PDB entry 8CY7 | electron microscopy, 2.90 A resolution | chains A and D of the 6 polymer chains in the assembly

Chain A:
Name: Spike glycoprotein
Source organism: Severe acute respiratory syndrome coronavirus 2
UniProtKB: P0DTC2 (SPIKE_SARS2); residues 1-1273 here = UniProt positions 1-1273
Sequence (1273 residues; row label = number of the first residue in the row):
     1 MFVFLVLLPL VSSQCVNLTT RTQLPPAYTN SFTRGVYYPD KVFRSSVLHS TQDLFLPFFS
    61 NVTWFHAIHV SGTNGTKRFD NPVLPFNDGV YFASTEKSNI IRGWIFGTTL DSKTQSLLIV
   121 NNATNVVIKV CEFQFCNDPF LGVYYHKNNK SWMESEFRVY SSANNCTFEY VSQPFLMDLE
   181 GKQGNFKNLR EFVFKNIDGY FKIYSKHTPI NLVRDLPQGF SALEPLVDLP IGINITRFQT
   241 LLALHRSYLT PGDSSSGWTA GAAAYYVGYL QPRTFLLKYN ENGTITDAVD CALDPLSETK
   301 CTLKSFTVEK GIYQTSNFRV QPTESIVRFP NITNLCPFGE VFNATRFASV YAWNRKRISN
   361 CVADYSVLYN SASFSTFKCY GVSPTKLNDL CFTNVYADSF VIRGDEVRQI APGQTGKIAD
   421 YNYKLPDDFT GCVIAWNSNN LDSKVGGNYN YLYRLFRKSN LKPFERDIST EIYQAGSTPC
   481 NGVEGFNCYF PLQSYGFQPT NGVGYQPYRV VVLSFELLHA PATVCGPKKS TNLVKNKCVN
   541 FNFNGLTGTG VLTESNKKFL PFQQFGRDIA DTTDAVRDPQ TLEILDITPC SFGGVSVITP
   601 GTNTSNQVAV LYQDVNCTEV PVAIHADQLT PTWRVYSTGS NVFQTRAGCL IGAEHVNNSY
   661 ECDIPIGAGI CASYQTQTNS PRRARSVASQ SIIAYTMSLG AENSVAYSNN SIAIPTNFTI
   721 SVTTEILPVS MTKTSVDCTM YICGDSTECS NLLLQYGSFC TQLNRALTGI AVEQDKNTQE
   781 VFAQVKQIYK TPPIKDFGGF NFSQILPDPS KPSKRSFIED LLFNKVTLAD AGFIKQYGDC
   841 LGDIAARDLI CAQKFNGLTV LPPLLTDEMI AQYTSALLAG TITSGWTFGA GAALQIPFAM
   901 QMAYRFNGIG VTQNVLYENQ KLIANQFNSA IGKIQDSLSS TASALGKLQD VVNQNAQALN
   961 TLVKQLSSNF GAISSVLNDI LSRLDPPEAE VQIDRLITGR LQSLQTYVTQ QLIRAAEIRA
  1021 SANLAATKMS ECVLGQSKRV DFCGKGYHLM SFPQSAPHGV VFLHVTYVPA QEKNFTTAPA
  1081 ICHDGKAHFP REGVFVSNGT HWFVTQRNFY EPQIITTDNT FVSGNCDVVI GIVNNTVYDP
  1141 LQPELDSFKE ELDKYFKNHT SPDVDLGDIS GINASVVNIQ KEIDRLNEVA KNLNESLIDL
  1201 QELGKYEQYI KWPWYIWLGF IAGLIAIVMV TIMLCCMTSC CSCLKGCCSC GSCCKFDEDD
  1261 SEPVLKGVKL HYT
Disordered / not traced: 1-24, 70-79, 173-185, 246-262, 677-688, 828-848, 1148-1273
Differences from the reference sequence: conflict Pro-986 (Lys in P0DTC2), Pro-987 (Val in P0DTC2)
Curated features (UniProtKB/Swiss-Prot):
  - region: Asn-280 to Cys-301 (Putative superantigen), Arg-403 to Asp-405 (Integrin-binding motif), Asn-448 to Phe-456 (Immunodominant HLA epitope recognized by the CD8+), Pro-681 to Ala-684 (Putative superantigen), Ser-816 to Tyr-837 (Fusion peptide 1), Lys-835 to Phe-855 (Fusion peptide 2), Asp-1163 to Glu-1202 (Heptad repeat 2)
  - motif: Met-1237 to Cys-1241 (Binding to host endocytosis trafficking protein SNX27), Asp-1257 to Glu-1262 (Diacidic ER export motif (host COPII)), Ser-1261 to Gly-1267 (Binding to host plasma membrane localising/FERM domain proteins), Lys-1269 to Thr-1273 (KxHxx, ER retrieval signal (COPI))
  - site (Cleavage): Arg-685, Ser-686, Arg-815, Ser-816
  - lipidation (S-palmitoyl cysteine): Cys-1235, Cys-1236, Cys-1240, Cys-1241, Cys-1243, Cys-1247, Cys-1248, Cys-1250, Cys-1253, Cys-1254
  - glycosylation: Asn-17 (N-linked (GlcNAc...) (complex) asparagine), Asn-61 (N-linked (GlcNAc...) (hybrid) asparagine), Asn-74 (N-linked (GlcNAc...) (complex) asparagine), Asn-122 (N-linked (GlcNAc...) (hybrid) asparagine), Asn-149 (N-linked (GlcNAc...) (complex) asparagine), Asn-165 (N-linked (GlcNAc...) (complex) asparagine), Asn-234 (N-linked (GlcNAc...) (high mannose) asparagine), Asn-282 (N-linked (GlcNAc...) (complex) asparagine), Thr-323 (O-linked (GalNAc) threonine), Ser-325 (O-linked (HexNAc...) serine), Asn-331 (N-linked (GlcNAc...) (complex) asparagine), Asn-343 (N-linked (GlcNAc...) (complex) asparagine), Asn-603 (N-linked (GlcNAc...) (hybrid) asparagine), Asn-616 (N-linked (GlcNAc...) (complex) asparagine), Asn-657 (N-linked (GlcNAc...) (complex) asparagine), Thr-676 (O-linked (GlcNAc...) threonine), Thr-678 (O-linked (GlcNAc...) threonine), Asn-709 (N-linked (GlcNAc...) (high mannose) asparagine), Asn-717 (N-linked (GlcNAc...) (hybrid) asparagine), Asn-801 (N-linked (GlcNAc...) (hybrid) asparagine) and 6 more in UniProt
  - natural variant: Leu-5 (L5F: In strain: Iota/B.1.526), Ser-13 (S13I: In strain: Epsilon/B.1.427/B.1.429), Leu-18 (L18F: In strain: Beta/B.1.351, Gamma/P.1 and 1 more), Thr-19 (T19I: In strain: Omicron/BQ.1.1, Omicron/XBB.1.5 and 1 more; T19R: In strain: Delta/B.1.617.2, Omicron/BA.2 and 4 more), Thr-20 (T20N: In strain: Gamma/P.1), Leu-24 to Ala-27 (sequence variant, change not given here; In strain: Omicron/BA.2, Omicron/BA.2.12.1 and 6 more), Pro-26 (P26S: In strain: Gamma/P.1), Gln-52 (Q52H: In strain: Omicron/EG.5.1), Ala-67 (A67V: In strain: Eta/B.1.525, Omicron/BA.1), His-69 to Val-70 (deletion: In strain: Alpha/B.1.1.7, Eta/B.1.525 and 5 more), Gly-75 (G75V: In strain: Lambda/C.37), Thr-76 (T76I: In strain: Lambda/C.37), 83 further natural variant entries in UniProt
  - mutagenesis: His-69 to Val-70 (Increased incorporation of cleaved spike into virions), Asn-121 (N121Q: Partial loss of biliverdin affinity), Arg-190 (R190K: Partial loss of biliverdin affinity), Asn-234 (N234Q: Increased resistance to neutralizing antibodies), Asn-331 (N331Q: Reduced viral infectivity), Asn-343 (N343Q: Reduced viral infectivity), Leu-452 (L452R: Increased resistance to neutralizing antibodies. Decreases HLA binding to NF9 epitope. Increased binding affinity to human ACE2), Tyr-453 (Y453F: Decreased HLA binding to NF9 epitope. Increased binding affinity to human ACE2), Ala-475 (A475V: Increased resistance to neutralizing antibodies), Val-483 (V483A: Increased resistance to neutralizing antibodies), Glu-484 (E484D: Increased replication in human TMEM106B overexpressing cells), Phe-490 (F490L: Increased resistance to neutralizing antibodies and human covalescent sera neutralization), 16 further mutagenesis entries in UniProt
Disulfide bonds: Cys-131/Cys-166, Cys-291/Cys-301, Cys-336/Cys-361, Cys-379/Cys-432, Cys-391/Cys-525, Cys-480/Cys-488, Cys-617/Cys-649, Cys-662/Cys-671, Cys-738/Cys-760, Cys-743/Cys-749, Cys-1032/Cys-1043, Cys-1082/Cys-1126
Glycans and other covalent adducts: N-acetylglucosamine (NAG) linked to Asn-61, Asn-149, Asn-165, Asn-234, Asn-282, Asn-331, Asn-343, Asn-603, Asn-657, Asn-709, Asn-717, Asn-801, Asn-1074, Asn-1098, Asn-1134
From the paper describing this entry:
  - specificity-determining residues: Ala-372 (by similarity / conservation)
  - specificity-determining residues: Lys-378, His-519 (proposed by the authors, not directly observed)

Chain D:
Name: pan-sarbecovirus nanobody 2-38
Source organism: Lama glama
Notes: antibody fragment or engineered binder
Sequence (121 residues; each row starts with the number of its first residue):
     1 QVQLVESGGG LVQAGGSLRL SCAAAARFST SAMGWFRQAP GKEREFVAAI SWSNTNTHYA
    61 DTVKGRFTIS ADTAKETVDL QMNSLKPEDT AVYYCVQGGW GIRQPIIVDY WGKGTQVTVS
   121 S
Disulfide bonds: Cys-22/Cys-95

How chain A and chain D interact:
Contacting residue pairs - 17 pairs, chain A then chain D:
  Cys-379(A) with Gly-99(D)
  Tyr-380(A) with Ile-107(D), hydrophobic; Asp-109(D)
  Gly-381(A) with Thr-30(D), hydrogen bond (backbone-side chain); Ser-31(D); Asp-109(D)
  Val-382(A) with Thr-30(D)
  Ser-383(A) with Thr-30(D); Trp-52(D), hydrogen bond
  Thr-385(A) with Trp-52(D)
  Lys-386(A) with Ser-29(D); Thr-30(D); Trp-52(D)
  Pro-412(A) with Asp-109(D)
  Gly-413(A) with Gln-1(D)
  Asp-427(A) with Tyr-110(D)
  Phe-429(A) with Tyr-110(D)
Other interface residues (no listed pair), chain A (13 interface residues in all): Tyr-369, Pro-384
Other interface residues (no listed pair), chain D (12 interface residues in all): Gly-98, Trp-100, Ile-102
Interface features reported in the paper:
  - epitope / paratope residues, chain A: Phe-377(A), Tyr-380(A), Pro-412(A), Asp-427(A)

Overview:
13 residues of chain A and 12 residues of chain D are in contact, with 2 hydrogen bonds. Among the polar pairs
are Gly-381(A)/Thr-30(D) and Ser-383(A)/Trp-52(D). The paper reports epitope/paratope residues Phe-377(A),
Tyr-380(A) and Pro-412(A) among others; specificity determinants Ala-372(A), Lys-378(A) and His-519(A).
Here chain A is Spike glycoprotein (Severe acute respiratory syndrome coronavirus 2) and chain D is
pan-sarbecovirus nanobody 2-38 (Lama glama). Entry 8CY7 (SARS-CoV-2 Spike protein in complex with a
pan-sarbecovirus nanobody 2-34) was determined by electron microscopy (same publication as 8CWU, 8CWV, 8CXN,
8CXQ, 8CY6, 8CY9 and 5 further entries).
